PDB entry 6LE4 | X-ray diffraction, 3.10 A resolution | chains A and C of the 4 polymer chains in the assembly

# Chain A (and C)
Name: Cystathionine gamma-lyase
Source organism: Lactobacillus plantarum
Notes: fragment: Cystathionine gamma-lyase; chain C of this document is another copy of the same molecule, construct and numbering; everything in this record applies to it too
UniProt: A0A162EFJ4 (A0A162EFJ4_LACPN); residue numbers follow UniProt; this construct covers 1-381
Sequence (389 residues; numbered 1 to 389; the number before each row is that of its first residue):
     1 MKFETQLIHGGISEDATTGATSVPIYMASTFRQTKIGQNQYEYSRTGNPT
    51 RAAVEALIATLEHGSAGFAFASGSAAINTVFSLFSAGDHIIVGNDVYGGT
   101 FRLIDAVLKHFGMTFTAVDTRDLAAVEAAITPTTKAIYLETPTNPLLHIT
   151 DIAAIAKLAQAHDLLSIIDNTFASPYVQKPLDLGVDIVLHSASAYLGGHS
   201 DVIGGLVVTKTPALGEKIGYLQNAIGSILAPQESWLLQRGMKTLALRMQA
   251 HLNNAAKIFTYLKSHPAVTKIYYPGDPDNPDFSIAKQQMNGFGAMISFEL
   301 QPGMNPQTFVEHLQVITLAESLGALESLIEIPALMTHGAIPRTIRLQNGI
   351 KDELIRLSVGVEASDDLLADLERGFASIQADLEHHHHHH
Not modelled in the structure: 381-389
Differences from the reference sequence: engineered mutation Ala194 (Lys in A0A162EFJ4); expression tag (382-389)
Residues lining bound ligands:
  - cystathionine (E9U; (2S)-4-[(2R)-2-azanyl-3-oxidanyl-3-oxidanylidene-propyl]sulfanyl-2-[(E)-[2-methyl-3-oxidanyl-5-(phosphonooxymethyl)pyridin-4-yl]methylideneamino]butanoic acid), molecule 1: Glu42, Tyr43, Arg45, Thr46, Asn223
  - cystathionine (E9U), molecule 2: Ser72, Gly73, Ser74, Ile77, Tyr97, Arg102, Glu140, Asn144, Asp169, Thr171, Phe172, Ser191, Ser193, Ile203, Gly204, Glu320, Ser321, Leu322, Thr336, Arg356
From the paper describing this entry:
  - binding site for cystathionine: Glu42, Tyr43, Arg45, Thr46, Gly73, Ser74, Tyr97, Arg102, Asn144, Asp169, Ser191, Ser193, Asn223, Glu320, Ser321, Arg356
  - catalytic residues: Tyr97 (proposed by the authors, not directly observed)
  - mutagenesis - Y97F (88-fold): decreased catalytic activity (cystathionase activity)
  - mutagenesis - Y97F (11-fold): increased catalytic activity (l-cysteine beta-lyase activity)
  - mutagenesis - Y97F: decreased catalytic activity (l-homocysteine gamma-lyase activity)
  - specificity-determining residues: Glu320 (by similarity / conservation)
  - mutagenesis - Y97F (88-fold): decreased catalytic activity on cystathionase
  - mutagenesis - Y97F (11-fold): increased catalytic activity on l-cysteine
  - mutagenesis - Y97F: decreased catalytic activity on l-homocysteine

# Interface between chain A and chain C
Contacting residue pairs (40; chain A residue first):
  Glu14(A) - Arg32(C)  salt bridge
  Asp15(A) - Tyr26(C)  hydrogen bond
  Thr18(A) - Tyr26(C)
  Thr18(A) - Phe31(C)
  Thr18(A) - Asn39(C)  hydrogen bond (backbone-side chain)
  Gly19(A) - Phe31(C)
  Gly19(A) - Arg32(C)  hydrogen bond (backbone-backbone)
  Ala20(A) - Tyr26(C)  hydrophobic
  Ala20(A) - Ala28(C)  hydrophobic
  Ala20(A) - Thr30(C)
  Ala20(A) - Phe31(C)  hydrophobic
  Thr21(A) - Ala28(C)
  Thr21(A) - Thr30(C)  hydrogen bond (side chain-backbone)
  Ser22(A) - Ala28(C)
  Pro24(A) - Pro24(C)  hydrophobic
  Pro24(A) - Ile25(C)
  Pro24(A) - Tyr26(C)  hydrophobic
  Ile25(A) - Pro24(C)
  Ile25(A) - Ile25(C)  hydrogen bond (backbone-backbone)
  Ile25(A) - Met27(C)  hydrophobic
  Tyr26(A) - Asp15(C)  hydrogen bond
  Tyr26(A) - Thr18(C)
  Tyr26(A) - Ala20(C)  hydrophobic
  Tyr26(A) - Pro24(C)  hydrophobic
  Tyr26(A) - Tyr26(C)
  Met27(A) - Ile25(C)  hydrophobic
  Met27(A) - Trp235(C)  hydrophobic
  Ala28(A) - Ala20(C)  hydrophobic
  Ala28(A) - Thr21(C)
  Ala28(A) - Ser22(C)
  Thr30(A) - Ala20(C)
  Thr30(A) - Thr21(C)  hydrogen bond (backbone-side chain)
  Phe31(A) - Thr18(C)
  Phe31(A) - Gly19(C)
  Phe31(A) - Ala20(C)
  Arg32(A) - Glu14(C)  salt bridge
  Arg32(A) - Gly19(C)  hydrogen bond (backbone-backbone)
  Asn39(A) - Thr18(C)  hydrogen bond (side chain-backbone)
  Gln232(A) - Gln232(C)
  Trp235(A) - Met27(C)  hydrophobic
Also at the interface, not in a pair above, chain A (22 interface residues in all): Thr17, Ser29, Tyr41, Pro49
Also at the interface, not in a pair above, chain C (22 interface residues in all): Thr17, Ser29, Tyr41, Pro49

# In short
Chain A and chain C each contribute 22 residues to their interface, with 9 hydrogen bonds and 2 salt bridges.
Among the polar pairs are Glu14(A)-Arg32(C), Asp15(A)-Tyr26(C) and Thr18(A)-Asn39(C). Chain A binds
cystathionine. From the paper: the catalytic residue Tyr97(A); Y97F of chain A reduces catalytic activity
(cystathionase activity).
Both chains are Cystathionine gamma-lyase (Lactobacillus plantarum). Entry 6LE4 (Crystal structure of
cystathionine gamma-lyase from Lactobacillus plantarum complexed with cystathionine) was determined by X-ray
diffraction together with 6LDO from the same study.
